4LH1 - chains A and B; structure by X-ray diffraction, 1.67 A resolution.

# Chain A (and B)
Protein: Delta-1-pyrroline-5-carboxylate dehydrogenase, mitochondrial
From: Mus musculus
Notes: EC 1.5.1.12; chain B of this document is another copy of the same molecule, construct and numbering; everything in this record applies to it too
UniProt: Q8CHT0 (AL4A1_MOUSE); residues 22-563 here correspond to UniProt positions 21-562 (UniProt number = residue number - 1)
Chain sequence (563 residues; each row starts with the number of its first residue):
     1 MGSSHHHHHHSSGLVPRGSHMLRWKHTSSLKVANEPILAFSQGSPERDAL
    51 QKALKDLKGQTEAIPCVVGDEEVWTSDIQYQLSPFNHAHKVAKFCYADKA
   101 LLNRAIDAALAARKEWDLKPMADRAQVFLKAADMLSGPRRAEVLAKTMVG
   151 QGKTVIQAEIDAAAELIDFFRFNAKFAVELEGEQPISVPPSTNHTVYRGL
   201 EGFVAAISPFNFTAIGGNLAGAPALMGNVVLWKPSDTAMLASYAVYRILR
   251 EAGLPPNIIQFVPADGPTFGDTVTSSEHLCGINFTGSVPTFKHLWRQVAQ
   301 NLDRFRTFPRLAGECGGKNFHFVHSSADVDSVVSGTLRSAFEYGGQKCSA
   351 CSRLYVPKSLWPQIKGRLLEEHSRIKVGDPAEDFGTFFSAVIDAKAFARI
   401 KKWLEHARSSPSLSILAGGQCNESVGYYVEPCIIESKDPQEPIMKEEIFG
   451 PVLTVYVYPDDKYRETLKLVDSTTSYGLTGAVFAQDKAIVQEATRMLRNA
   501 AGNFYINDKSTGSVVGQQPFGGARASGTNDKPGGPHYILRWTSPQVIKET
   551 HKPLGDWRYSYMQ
Not modelled in the structure: 1-29 (chain B: 1-18)
Differences from the reference sequence: initiating methionine (1); expression tag (2-21); conflict A33 (Thr32 in Q8CHT0), T61 (Met60 in Q8CHT0), K468 (Gln467 in Q8CHT0)
Swiss-Prot annotation at these positions:
  - active site: E314 (Proton acceptor), C348 (Nucleophile)
  - binding site (NAD(+)): S208, K233, G286 to T290, E447
  - binding site (substrate): S513
  - site: N211 (Transition state stabilizer)
  - modified residue: K31 (N6-succinyllysine), S44 (Phosphoserine), K52 (N6-acetyllysine), K93 (N6-acetyllysine), K99 (N6-acetyllysine), K114 (N6-acetyllysine), K130 (N6-acetyllysine), K175 (N6-acetyllysine), K318 (N6-acetyllysine), K347 (N6-succinyllysine), K358 (N6-acetyllysine), K365 (N6-acetyllysine), K376 (N6-acetyllysine), K395 (N6-succinyllysine), K462 (N6-acetyllysine), K509 (N6-acetyllysine), K531 (N6-acetyllysine), K552 (N6-acetyllysine)
Residues lining bound ligands: malonic acid (MLA): F212, I215, K347, C348, S349, T511, G512, S513, F520

# Interface between chain A and chain B
Pairs across the interface (213):
  A39(A) with Y561(B)
  F40(A) with Y561(B)
  R47(A) with Y561(B), hydrogen bond (side chain-backbone)
  D117(A) with R498(B), salt bridge
  L118(A) with R498(B)
  T154(A) with Y561(B)
  V155(A) with Y561(B), hydrophobic
  I156(A) with Y559(B), hydrophobic; Y561(B), hydrophobic
  F172(A) with I186(B), hydrophobic
  L180(A) with H536(B)
  E183(A) with P535(B); H536(B)
  P185(A) with G516(B); Q517(B)
  I186(A) with F172(B), hydrophobic; G516(B), hydrogen bond (backbone-backbone); Q517(B)
  V188(A) with Q517(B)
  N193(A) with Q517(B); Q518(B), hydrogen bond
  V196(A) with R498(B)
  Y197(A) with H536(B)
  R198(A) with R498(B), hydrogen bond (side chain-backbone); N499(B); A501(B), hydrogen bond (side chain-backbone); N529(B)
  E201(A) with N499(B); R524(B), salt bridge
  F291(A) with F308(B), hydrophobic
  K292(A) with L302(B); D303(B), salt bridge
  W295(A) with A299(B); L302(B), hydrophobic; F308(B), hydrophobic; P309(B)
  R296(A) with A299(B), hydrogen bond (side chain-backbone); Q300(B), hydrogen bond (side chain-backbone); L302(B); D303(B), salt bridge
  A299(A) with W295(B); R296(B), hydrogen bond (backbone-side chain); A299(B), hydrophobic
  Q300(A) with R296(B), hydrogen bond (backbone-side chain)
  L302(A) with K292(B); W295(B), hydrophobic; R296(B)
  D303(A) with K292(B), salt bridge; R296(B), salt bridge
  R306(A) with R524(B); A525(B)
  T307(A) with A523(B); R524(B), hydrogen bond (side chain-backbone)
  F308(A) with F291(B), hydrophobic; W295(B), hydrophobic; R524(B); A525(B); G527(B)
  P309(A) with W295(B)
  R310(A) with T528(B), hydrogen bond (side chain-backbone); N529(B)
  S331(A) with P553(B); L554(B), hydrogen bond (side chain-backbone)
  S334(A) with L554(B); G555(B), hydrogen bond (side chain-backbone); D556(B); W557(B)
  G335(A) with L554(B)
  L337(A) with W557(B)
  R338(A) with D556(B), hydrogen bond (side chain-backbone); W557(B), hydrogen bond (side chain-backbone); R558(B), hydrogen bond (side chain-backbone); Y559(B)
  E342(A) with Y559(B), hydrogen bond
  E371(A) with W557(B), hydrogen bond
  R374(A) with W557(B); R558(B)
  I375(A) with W557(B), hydrophobic
  F384(A) with Y561(B); M562(B)
  G385(A) with M562(B)
  T386(A) with M562(B)
  F387(A) with W557(B); M562(B), hydrophobic
  A484(A) with M21(B)
  Q485(A) with M21(B)
  D486(A) with M21(B)
  K487(A) with M21(B)
  V490(A) with M21(B), hydrophobic; L22(B), hydrophobic
  Q491(A) with M21(B)
  T494(A) with I547(B)
  R495(A) with L118(B)
  R498(A) with D117(B), salt bridge; L118(B); V196(B); R198(B), hydrogen bond (backbone-side chain); Q545(B), hydrogen bond (backbone-side chain)
  N499(A) with R198(B); E201(B)
  A501(A) with R198(B), hydrogen bond (backbone-side chain); Q545(B), hydrogen bond (backbone-side chain)
  G502(A) with Q545(B); V546(B), hydrogen bond (backbone-backbone)
  N503(A) with V546(B)
  F504(A) with Q545(B); V546(B), hydrogen bond (backbone-backbone); I547(B); K548(B), hydrogen bond (backbone-backbone)
  Y505(A) with K548(B)
  I506(A) with L22(B), hydrophobic; K548(B), hydrogen bond (backbone-backbone); E549(B); T550(B), hydrogen bond (backbone-backbone)
  N507(A) with M21(B); T550(B); L554(B)
  D508(A) with K548(B), salt bridge; T550(B), hydrogen bond; L554(B)
  G516(A) with P185(B); I186(B), hydrogen bond (backbone-backbone)
  Q517(A) with P185(B); I186(B); V188(B); N193(B); V546(B)
  Q518(A) with N193(B), hydrogen bond; V546(B); K548(B)
  P519(A) with V546(B)
  A523(A) with T307(B); S543(B)
  R524(A) with E201(B), salt bridge; R306(B); T307(B), hydrogen bond (backbone-side chain); F308(B)
  A525(A) with R306(B); F308(B)
  G527(A) with F308(B)
  T528(A) with R310(B), hydrogen bond (backbone-side chain)
  N529(A) with R198(B); R310(B); S543(B), hydrogen bond; P544(B), hydrogen bond (side chain-backbone)
  K531(A) with P544(B); V546(B)
  P535(A) with E183(B)
  H536(A) with L180(B); E183(B); Y197(B); L539(B)
  L539(A) with H536(B); L539(B), hydrophobic
  R540(A) with R540(B)
  S543(A) with A523(B); N529(B), hydrogen bond
  P544(A) with N529(B), hydrogen bond (backbone-side chain); K531(B)
  Q545(A) with R498(B), hydrogen bond (side chain-backbone); A501(B), hydrogen bond (side chain-backbone); G502(B); F504(B)
  V546(A) with G502(B), hydrogen bond (backbone-backbone); N503(B); F504(B), hydrogen bond (backbone-backbone); Q517(B); Q518(B); P519(B)
  I547(A) with T494(B); F504(B); I506(B), hydrophobic
  K548(A) with F504(B), hydrogen bond (backbone-backbone); Y505(B); I506(B), hydrogen bond (backbone-backbone); D508(B), salt bridge; Q518(B)
  E549(A) with I506(B)
  T550(A) with I506(B), hydrogen bond (backbone-backbone); N507(B); D508(B), hydrogen bond
  P553(A) with S331(B)
  L554(A) with S331(B), hydrogen bond (backbone-side chain); S334(B); G335(B); N507(B); D508(B)
  G555(A) with S334(B), hydrogen bond (backbone-side chain)
  D556(A) with S334(B); R338(B), hydrogen bond (backbone-side chain)
  W557(A) with S334(B); L337(B); R338(B), hydrogen bond (backbone-side chain); E371(B), hydrogen bond; R374(B); I375(B), hydrophobic; F387(B)
  R558(A) with R338(B), hydrogen bond (backbone-side chain); E371(B), salt bridge; R374(B)
  Y559(A) with I156(B), hydrophobic; R338(B); E342(B), hydrogen bond
  Y561(A) with A39(B); F40(B); R47(B), hydrogen bond (backbone-side chain); T154(B); V155(B), hydrophobic; I156(B); F384(B)
  M562(A) with F384(B); G385(B); F387(B), hydrophobic
Other interface residues (no listed pair), chain A (106 interface residues in all): N34, R113, Q157, S191, V298, N301, D328, F483, L497, K509, Q563
Other interface residues (no listed pair), chain B (101 interface residues in all): N34, Q42, R113, Q157, S191, N301, D328, T386, F483, L497, K509, S560

# Summary
106 residues of chain A face 101 of chain B across their interface, with 52 hydrogen bonds and 11 salt
bridges. Polar contacts include D117(A)-R498(B), E201(A)-R524(B) and K292(A)-D303(B). Chain A binds malonic
acid.
Chain A and chain B are both Delta-1-pyrroline-5-carboxylate dehydrogenase, mitochondrial (Mus musculus); the
structure, Structure of mouse 1-Pyrroline-5-Carboxylate Dehydrogenase (ALDH4A1) complexed with malonate, was
determined by X-ray diffraction, deposited together with 4LGZ, 4LH0, 4LH2 and 4LH3.
